Entry 5EIV (X-ray diffraction, 2.41 A resolution); this record covers chains C and E of the 8 polymer chains in the assembly.

== Chain C (and E) ==
Protein: Gly-pro-hyp-gly-pro-hyp-gly-pro-hyp-gly-pro-ala-gly-phe-hyp-gly-pro-hyp-gly-pro-hyp
Notes: chain E of this document is another copy of the same molecule, construct and numbering; everything in this record applies to it too
Amino-acid sequence (21 residues; each row starts with the number of its first residue; numbers below 1 keep their minus sign (Gly-5 is residue -5)):
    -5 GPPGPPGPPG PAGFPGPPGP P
Modified positions: Pro-3, Pro0, Pro3, Pro9, Pro12, Pro15 (4-hydroxyproline; HYP)
Small-molecule neighbours: N-acetylglucosamine (NAG; 2-acetamido-2-deoxy-beta-D-glucopyranose): Pro5, Ala6, Gly7, Phe8, Pro9

== How chain C and chain E interact ==
Residue-residue contacts (41; chain C residue first):
  Gly-5(C) - Gly-5(E)
  Gly-5(C) - Pro-4(E)
  Pro-4(C) - Gly-5(E)
  Pro-4(C) - Pro-4(E)
  Pro-3(C) - Pro-4(E)
  Gly-2(C) - Pro-4(E)  hydrogen bond (backbone-backbone)
  Gly-2(C) - Pro-3(E)
  Gly-2(C) - Gly-2(E)
  Pro-1(C) - Gly-2(E)
  Pro-1(C) - Pro-1(E)
  Pro0(C) - Pro-1(E)
  Gly1(C) - Pro-1(E)  hydrogen bond (backbone-backbone)
  Gly1(C) - Pro0(E)
  Gly1(C) - Gly1(E)
  Pro2(C) - Gly1(E)
  Pro3(C) - Pro2(E)
  Gly4(C) - Pro2(E)  hydrogen bond (backbone-backbone)
  Gly4(C) - Gly4(E)
  Pro5(C) - Gly4(E)
  Ala6(C) - Pro5(E)
  Ala6(C) - Ala6(E)
  Gly7(C) - Pro5(E)  hydrogen bond (backbone-backbone)
  Gly7(C) - Ala6(E)
  Gly7(C) - Gly7(E)
  Phe8(C) - Gly7(E)
  Pro9(C) - Phe8(E)
  Gly10(C) - Phe8(E)  hydrogen bond (backbone-backbone)
  Gly10(C) - Pro9(E)
  Gly10(C) - Gly10(E)
  Gly10(C) - Pro11(E)
  Pro11(C) - Gly10(E)
  Pro11(C) - Pro11(E)
  Pro12(C) - Pro11(E)
  Gly13(C) - Pro11(E)  hydrogen bond (backbone-backbone)
  Gly13(C) - Pro12(E)
  Gly13(C) - Gly13(E)
  Gly13(C) - Pro14(E)
  Pro14(C) - Gly13(E)
  Pro14(C) - Pro14(E)
  Pro15(C) - Pro14(E)
  Pro15(C) - Pro15(E)
Also at the interface, not in a pair above, chain E (21 interface residues in all): Pro3

== Summary ==
The chain C/chain E interface involves 21 residues from each chain; the contacts include 6 hydrogen bonds.
Main-chain hydrogen bonds include Gly-2(C)-Pro-4(E), Gly1(C)-Pro-1(E) and Gly4(C)-Pro2(E). Bound to chain C:
N-acetylglucosamine.
Chain C and chain E are both
Gly-pro-hyp-gly-pro-hyp-gly-pro-hyp-gly-pro-ala-gly-phe-hyp-gly-pro-hyp-gly-pro-hyp; the structure, Crystal
structure of complex of osteoclast-associated immunoglobulin-like receptor (OSCAR) and a synthetic collagen
consensus peptide, was determined by X-ray diffraction (same publication as 5EIQ).
